1G9A - chain A; structure by X-ray diffraction, 2.10 A resolution.

# Chain A
Name: Botulinum neurotoxin type B
Organism: Clostridium botulinum
Notes: EC 3.4.24.69
Reference sequence: P10844 (BXB_CLOBO); numbering as in UniProt (aligned over 1-1290)
Amino-acid sequence (1290 residues; each row starts with the number of its first residue):
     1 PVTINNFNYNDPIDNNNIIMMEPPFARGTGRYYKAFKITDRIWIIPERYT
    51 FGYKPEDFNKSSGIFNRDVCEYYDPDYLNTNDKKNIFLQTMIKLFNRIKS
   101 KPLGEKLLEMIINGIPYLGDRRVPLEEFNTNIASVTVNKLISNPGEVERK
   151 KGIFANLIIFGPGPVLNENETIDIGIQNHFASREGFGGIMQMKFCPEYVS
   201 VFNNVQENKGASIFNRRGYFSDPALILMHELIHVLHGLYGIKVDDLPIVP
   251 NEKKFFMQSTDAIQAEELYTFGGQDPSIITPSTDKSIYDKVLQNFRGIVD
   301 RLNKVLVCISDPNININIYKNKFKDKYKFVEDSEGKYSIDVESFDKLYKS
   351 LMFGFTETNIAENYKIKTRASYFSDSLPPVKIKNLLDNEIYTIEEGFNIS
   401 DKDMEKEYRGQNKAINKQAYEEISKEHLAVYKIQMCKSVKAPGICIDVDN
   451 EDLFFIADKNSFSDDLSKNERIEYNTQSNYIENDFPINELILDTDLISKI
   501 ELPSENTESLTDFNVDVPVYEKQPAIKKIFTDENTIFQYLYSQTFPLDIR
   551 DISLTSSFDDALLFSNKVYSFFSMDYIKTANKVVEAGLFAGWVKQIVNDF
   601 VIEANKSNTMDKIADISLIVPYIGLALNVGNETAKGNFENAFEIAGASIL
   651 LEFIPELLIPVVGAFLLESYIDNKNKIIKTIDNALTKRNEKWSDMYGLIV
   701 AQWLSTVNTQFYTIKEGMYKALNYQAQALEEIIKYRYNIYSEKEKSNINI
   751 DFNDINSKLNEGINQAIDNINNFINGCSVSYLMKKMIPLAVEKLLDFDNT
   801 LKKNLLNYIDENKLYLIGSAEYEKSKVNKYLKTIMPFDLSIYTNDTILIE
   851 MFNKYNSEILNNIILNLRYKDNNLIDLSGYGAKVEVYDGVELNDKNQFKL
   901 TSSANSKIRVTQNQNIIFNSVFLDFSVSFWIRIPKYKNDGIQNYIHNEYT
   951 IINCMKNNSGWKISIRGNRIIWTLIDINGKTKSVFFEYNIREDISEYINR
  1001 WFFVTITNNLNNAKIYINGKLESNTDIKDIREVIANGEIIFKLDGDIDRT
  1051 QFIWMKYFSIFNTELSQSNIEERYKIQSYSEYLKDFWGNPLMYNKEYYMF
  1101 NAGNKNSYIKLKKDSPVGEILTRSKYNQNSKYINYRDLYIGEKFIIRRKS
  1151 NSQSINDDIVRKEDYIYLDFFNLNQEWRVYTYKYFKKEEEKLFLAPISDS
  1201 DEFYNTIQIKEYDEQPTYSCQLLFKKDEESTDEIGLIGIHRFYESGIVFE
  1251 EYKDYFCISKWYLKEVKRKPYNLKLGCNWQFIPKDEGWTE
Not modelled in the structure: 440-442
Curated features (UniProtKB/Swiss-Prot):
  - binding site (a ganglioside GT1b (d18:1(4E))): Glu1189, Glu1190
Cystine bridges: Cys436-Cys445
Bound ions: Zn2+ site 1: His229, His233; Zn2+ site 2: Gln258 (together with bis(5-amidino-benzimidazolyl)methane)
Ligand contacts:
  - bis(5-amidino-benzimidazolyl)methane (BAB), molecule 1: Asp68, Gln258, Arg369, Tyr372, Phe373, Ser374, Asp375, Ser376, Glu451, Leu453, Phe454, Phe455, Ile456, Thr709, Gln710, Tyr712, Thr713
  - bis(5-amidino-benzimidazolyl)methane (BAB), molecule 2: Asn203, Arg217, Asp375, Ser376, Leu377, Ile446, Val448, Glu451, Asp452, Ile536, Phe537, Leu540, Tyr541, Thr713, Glu716, Lys720, Tyr724

# Summary
Chain A binds bis(5-amidino-benzimidazolyl)methane. His229 and His233 form the Zn2+ site 1. Curated annotation
(UniProt) lists ganglioside GT1b (d18:1(4E))-binding residues Glu1189 and Glu1190.
Chain A is Botulinum neurotoxin type B (Clostridium botulinum); the structure, Crystal structure of
clostridium botulinum neurotoxin B complexed with an inhibitor (experiment 3), was determined by X-ray
diffraction together with 1G9B, 1G9C and 1G9D from the same study.
